Entry 3TUJ (X-ray diffraction, 4.00 A resolution); this record covers chains B and D of the 4 polymer chains in the assembly.

Chain B:
Protein: D-methionine transport system permease protein metI
Source organism: Escherichia coli
UniProtKB: P31547 (METI_ECOLI); numbering as in UniProt (aligned over 1-217)
Sequence (217 residues; row label = number of the first residue in the row):
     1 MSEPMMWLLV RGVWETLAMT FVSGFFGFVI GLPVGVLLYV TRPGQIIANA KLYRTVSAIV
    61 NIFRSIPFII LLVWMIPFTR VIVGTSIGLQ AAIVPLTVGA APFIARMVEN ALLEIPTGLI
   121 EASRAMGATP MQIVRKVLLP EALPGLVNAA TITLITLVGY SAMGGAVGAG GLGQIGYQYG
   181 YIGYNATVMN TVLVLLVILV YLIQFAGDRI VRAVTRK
Not modelled in the structure: 216-217
Modified positions: Mse1, Mse5, Mse6, Mse19, Mse75, Mse107, Mse126, Mse131, Mse163, Mse189 (selenomethionine; parent Met)

Chain D:
Protein: Methionine import ATP-binding protein MetN
Source organism: Escherichia coli
Notes: EC 3.6.3.-
UniProtKB: P30750 (METN_ECOLI); numbering as in UniProt (aligned over 1-343)
Sequence (366 residues; row label = number of the first residue in the row; numbers below 1 keep their minus sign (Mse-22 is residue -22)):
   -22 MGHHHHHHHH HHSSGHIDDD DKHMIKLSNI TKVFHQGTRT IQALNNVSLH VPAGQIYGVI
    38 GASGAGKSTL IRCVNLLERP TEGSVLVDGQ ELTTLSESEL TKARRQIGMI FQHFNLLSSR
    98 TVFGNVALPL ELDNTPKDEV KRRVTELLSL VGLGDKHDSY PSNLSGGQKQ RVAIARALAS
   158 NPKVLLCDQA TSALDPATTR SILELLKDIN RRLGLTILLI THEMDVVKRI CDCVAVISNG
   218 ELIEQDTVSE VFSHPKTPLA QKFIQSTLHL DIPEDYQERL QAEPFTDCVP MLRLEFTGQS
   278 VDAPLLSETA RRFNVNNNII SAQMDYAGGV KFGIMLTEMH GTQQDTQAAI AWLQEHHVKV
   338 EVLGYV
Not modelled in the structure: -22 to -1
Modified positions: Mse-22 (selenomethionine); Mse1, Mse86, Mse201, Mse268, Mse301, Mse312, Mse316 (selenomethionine; parent Met)
Differences from the reference sequence: expression tag (-22 to 0); engineered mutation Gln166 (Glu in P30750)

Chain B / chain D interface:
Contacting residue pairs (25; chain B residue first):
  Gly118(B) with Asn92(D), hydrogen bond (backbone-side chain)
  Leu119(B) with Asn92(D); Leu93(D); Leu94(D), hydrophobic
  Glu121(B) with Arg49(D), salt bridge; Phe88(D)
  Ala122(B) with Phe88(D), hydrophobic; Arg153(D)
  Arg124(B) with Leu54(D); Arg81(D), hydrogen bond (backbone-side chain)
  Ala125(B) with Arg81(D)
  Mse126(B) with Arg82(D); Pro106(D); Leu109(D); Arg153(D)
  Gly127(B) with Thr78(D); Arg81(D)
  Ala128(B) with Leu109(D), hydrophobic
  Gln132(B) with Leu109(D)
  Val137(B) with Leu105(D), hydrophobic
  Pro140(B) with Ser96(D)
  Glu141(B) with Leu93(D); Leu94(D); Ser95(D), hydrogen bond (side chain-backbone); Ser96(D), hydrogen bond
Also at the interface, not in a pair above, chain B (16 interface residues in all): Thr117, Lys136, Thr215
Also at the interface, not in a pair above, chain D (20 interface residues in all): Asn52, Ile84, Mse86, Arg97, Tyr137

Summary:
Chain B and chain D form an interface of 16 and 20 residues respectively, with 4 hydrogen bonds and 1 salt
bridge. Polar contacts include Glu121(B)-Arg49(D), Gly118(B)-Asn92(D) and Arg124(B)-Arg81(D).
Here chain B is D-methionine transport system permease protein metI and chain D is Methionine import
ATP-binding protein MetN, both from Escherichia coli. Entry 3TUJ (Inward facing conformations of the MetNI
methionine ABC transporter: DM crystal form) was determined by X-ray diffraction, deposited together with 3TUI
and 3TUZ.
